8WRO - chains A and C of the 4 polymer chains in the assembly; structure by electron microscopy, 3.90 A resolution.

# Chain A (and C)
Protein: Spike glycoprotein, Fusion protein
Source organism: Severe acute respiratory syndrome coronavirus 2
Notes: chain C of this document is another copy of the same molecule, construct and numbering; everything in this record applies to it too
UniProtKB: P0DTC2 (SPIKE_SARS2); aligned to UniProt positions 1-1205 over residues 1-1205 (the alignment contains insertions or deletions, so no single offset holds)
Sequence (1318 residues; numbered 1 to 1318; the number before each row is that of its first residue):
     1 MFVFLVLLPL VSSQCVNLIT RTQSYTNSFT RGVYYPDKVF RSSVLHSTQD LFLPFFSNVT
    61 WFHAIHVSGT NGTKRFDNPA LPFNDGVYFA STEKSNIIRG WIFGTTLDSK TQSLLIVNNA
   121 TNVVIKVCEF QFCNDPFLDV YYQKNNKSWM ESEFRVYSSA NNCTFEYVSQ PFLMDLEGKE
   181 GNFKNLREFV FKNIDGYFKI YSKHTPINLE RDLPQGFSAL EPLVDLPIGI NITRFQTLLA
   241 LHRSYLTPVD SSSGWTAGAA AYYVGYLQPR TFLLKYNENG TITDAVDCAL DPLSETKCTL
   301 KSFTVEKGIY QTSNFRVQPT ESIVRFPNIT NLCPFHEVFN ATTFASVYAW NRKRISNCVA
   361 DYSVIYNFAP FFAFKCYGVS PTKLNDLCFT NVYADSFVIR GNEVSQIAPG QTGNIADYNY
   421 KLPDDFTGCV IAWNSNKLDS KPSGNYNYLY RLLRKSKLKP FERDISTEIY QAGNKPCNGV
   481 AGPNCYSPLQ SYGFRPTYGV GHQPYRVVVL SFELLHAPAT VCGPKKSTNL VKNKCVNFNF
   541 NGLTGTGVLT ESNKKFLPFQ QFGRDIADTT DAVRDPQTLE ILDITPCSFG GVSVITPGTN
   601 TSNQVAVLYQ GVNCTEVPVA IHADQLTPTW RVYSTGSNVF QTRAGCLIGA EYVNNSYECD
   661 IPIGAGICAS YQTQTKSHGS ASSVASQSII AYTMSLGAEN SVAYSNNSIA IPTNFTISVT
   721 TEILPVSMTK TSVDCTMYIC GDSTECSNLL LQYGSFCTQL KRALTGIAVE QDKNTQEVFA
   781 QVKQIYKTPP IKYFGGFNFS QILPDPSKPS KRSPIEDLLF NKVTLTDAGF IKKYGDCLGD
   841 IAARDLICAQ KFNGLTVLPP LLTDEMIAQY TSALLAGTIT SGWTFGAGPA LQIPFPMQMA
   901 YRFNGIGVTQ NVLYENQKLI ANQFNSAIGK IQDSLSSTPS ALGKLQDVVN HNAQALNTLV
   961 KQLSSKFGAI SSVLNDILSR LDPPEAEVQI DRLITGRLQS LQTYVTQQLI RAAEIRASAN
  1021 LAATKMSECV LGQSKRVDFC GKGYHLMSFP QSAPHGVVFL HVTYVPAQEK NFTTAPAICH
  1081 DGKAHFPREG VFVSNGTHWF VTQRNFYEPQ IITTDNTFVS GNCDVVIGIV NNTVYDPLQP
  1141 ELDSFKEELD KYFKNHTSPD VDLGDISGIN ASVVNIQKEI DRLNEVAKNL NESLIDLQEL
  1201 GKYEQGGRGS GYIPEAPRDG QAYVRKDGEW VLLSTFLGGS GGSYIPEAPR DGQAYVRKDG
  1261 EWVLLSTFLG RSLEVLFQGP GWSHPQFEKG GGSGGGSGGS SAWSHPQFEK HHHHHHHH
Unresolved in the structure: 1-13, 67-73, 141, 616-629, 673-686, 825-845, 1138-1318 (chain C: 1-13, 67-73, 141-148, 616-629, 673-686, 825-845, 1138-1318)
Differences from the reference sequence: variant I19 (Thr in P0DTC2), S24 (Ala27 in P0DTC2), A80 (Val83 in P0DTC2), D139 (Gly142 in P0DTC2), Q143 (His146 in P0DTC2), E180 (Gln183 in P0DTC2), E210 (Val213 in P0DTC2), V249 (Gly252 in P0DTC2), H336 (Gly339 in P0DTC2), T343 (Arg346 in P0DTC2), I365 (Leu368 in P0DTC2), F368 (Ser371 in P0DTC2), P370 (Ser373 in P0DTC2), F372 (Ser375 in P0DTC2), A373 (Thr376 in P0DTC2), N402 (Asp405 in P0DTC2), S405 (Arg408 in P0DTC2), N414 (Lys417 in P0DTC2), K437 (Asn440 in P0DTC2), P442 (Val445 in P0DTC2), S443 (Gly446 in P0DTC2), L453 (Phe456 in P0DTC2), K457 (Asn460 in P0DTC2), N474 (Ser477 in P0DTC2), K475 (Thr478 in P0DTC2), A481 (Glu484 in P0DTC2), S487 (Phe490 in P0DTC2), R495 (Gln498 in P0DTC2), Y498 (Asn501 in P0DTC2), H502 (Tyr505 in P0DTC2), G611 (Asp614 in P0DTC2), Y652 (His655 in P0DTC2), K676 (Asn679 in P0DTC2), H678 (Pro681 in P0DTC2), K761 (Asn764 in P0DTC2), Y793 (Asp796 in P0DTC2), H951 (Gln954 in P0DTC2), K966 (Asn969 in P0DTC2), P983 (Lys986 in P0DTC2), P984 (Val987 in P0DTC2); conflict P483 (Phe486 in P0DTC2), G679 (Arg682 in P0DTC2), S680 (Arg683 in P0DTC2), S682 (Arg685 in P0DTC2), P814 (Phe817 in P0DTC2), T826 (Ala829 in P0DTC2), K833 (Gln836 in P0DTC2), P889 (Ala892 in P0DTC2), P896 (Ala899 in P0DTC2), P939 (Ala942 in P0DTC2)
Swiss-Prot annotation at these positions:
  - glycosylation (N-linked (GlcNAc...) asparagine): N17 (complex), N122 (hybrid), N331 (complex), N603 (hybrid)
Disulfides: C15-C133, C128-C163, C288-C298, C333-C358, C388-C522, C535-C587, C614-C646, C659-C668, C735-C757, C740-C746, C1029-C1040, C1079-C1123

# Chain A / chain C interface
Contacting residue pairs (118; chain A residue first):
  D37(A) - Q560(C)
  K38(A) - F559(C)
  K38(A) - Q560(C)
  K38(A) - Q561(C)
  K38(A) - F562(C)
  V39(A) - Q560(C)  hydrogen bond (backbone-side chain)
  V39(A) - F562(C)
  V39(A) - R564(C)
  F40(A) - K555(C)
  F40(A) - F556(C)  hydrophobic
  F40(A) - Q560(C)  hydrogen bond (backbone-side chain)
  F40(A) - F562(C)
  F40(A) - G563(C)
  F40(A) - R564(C)  hydrogen bond (backbone-backbone)
  R41(A) - R564(C)
  V44(A) - I566(C)  hydrophobic
  G196(A) - R354(C)  hydrogen bond (backbone-side chain)
  Y197(A) - N391(C)  hydrogen bond
  Y197(A) - Y393(C)  hydrogen bond
  P222(A) - F559(C)  hydrophobic
  P227(A) - R354(C)  hydrogen bond (backbone-side chain)
  I228(A) - R354(C)  hydrogen bond (backbone-side chain)
  G229(A) - R354(C)
  Y366(A) - N474(C)
  Y366(A) - K475(C)
  F374(A) - N484(C)
  K375(A) - N484(C)
  K375(A) - Y486(C)
  C376(A) - N484(C)
  C376(A) - Y486(C)  hydrogen bond (backbone-side chain)
  T382(A) - A472(C)
  T382(A) - G473(C)
  D734(A) - N314(C)
  M737(A) - R316(C)
  D742(A) - R316(C)  salt bridge
  Q752(A) - K966(C)
  Q752(A) - F967(C)  hydrogen bond (backbone-backbone)
  Q752(A) - G968(C)
  Y753(A) - F967(C)
  G754(A) - Q962(C)
  S755(A) - Q962(C)  hydrogen bond (backbone-side chain)
  R762(A) - Q954(C)
  K783(A) - L696(C)  hydrogen bond (side chain-backbone)
  Q784(A) - A698(C)
  Q784(A) - N700(C)
  I785(A) - L696(C)  hydrophobic
  I785(A) - G697(C)
  I785(A) - A698(C)
  I785(A) - N700(C)  hydrogen bond (backbone-backbone)
  Y786(A) - N700(C)
  K787(A) - E699(C)  salt bridge
  K787(A) - N700(C)  hydrogen bond (backbone-backbone)
  P789(A) - Y704(C)  hydrophobic
  F794(A) - Y704(C)
  A849(A) - A567(C)  hydrophobic
  F852(A) - T585(C)
  F852(A) - P586(C)  hydrophobic
  F852(A) - F589(C)
  L858(A) - Q610(C)
  P860(A) - A665(C)  hydrogen bond (backbone-backbone)
  L861(A) - P662(C)  hydrophobic
  L861(A) - A665(C)
  L861(A) - G666(C)  hydrogen bond (backbone-backbone)
  T863(A) - A665(C)
  M866(A) - M694(C)  hydrophobic
  Q869(A) - L696(C)
  Y870(A) - L696(C)
  T880(A) - V702(C)
  T880(A) - Y704(C)
  W883(A) - Y1044(C)
  A887(A) - G1043(C)
  A887(A) - V1065(C)
  P889(A) - P1066(C)
  P889(A) - E1069(C)
  Q892(A) - V702(C)
  Q892(A) - A703(C)
  Q892(A) - S708(C)
  Q892(A) - I709(C)
  Q892(A) - A710(C)
  I893(A) - Y704(C)
  I893(A) - I709(C)  hydrophobic
  P894(A) - Y704(C)  hydrophobic
  P894(A) - N706(C)
  P894(A) - S708(C)
  F895(A) - Y704(C)
  M897(A) - T1074(C)
  Y901(A) - R1104(C)
  Q910(A) - P1087(C)
  N911(A) - F1086(C)
  N911(A) - S1120(C)  hydrogen bond
  Y914(A) - P1076(C)
  Y914(A) - F1086(C)  hydrophobic
  Y914(A) - V1125(C)
  Y914(A) - V1126(C)
  E915(A) - V1125(C)
  K918(A) - I1127(C)
  K961(A) - D568(C)
  N975(A) - T544(C)  hydrogen bond
  S979(A) - K383(C)
  R980(A) - V379(C)
  R980(A) - S380(C)  hydrogen bond (backbone-backbone)
  R980(A) - K383(C)  hydrogen bond (backbone-side chain)
  R980(A) - L514(C)
  L981(A) - G378(C)
  L981(A) - K383(C)
  D982(A) - S380(C)
  D982(A) - T382(C)  hydrogen bond
  D982(A) - K383(C)
  D991(A) - R992(C)  salt bridge
  Q999(A) - Q999(C)  hydrogen bond
  Q1002(A) - T1003(C)
  I1010(A) - I1010(C)  hydrophobic
  R1016(A) - E1014(C)
  S1027(A) - V1037(C)
  S1027(A) - D1038(C)  hydrogen bond
  E1028(A) - R1036(C)  salt bridge
  L1031(A) - D1038(C)
  R1036(A) - R1036(C)
Interface residues without a listed pair, chain A (86 interface residues in all): F371, Y377, G741, F756, Q759, K761, K851, G886, A890, L891, N904, S964, L978, E985, T1024
Interface residues without a listed pair, chain C (93 interface residues in all): Q311, L387, H516, K554, G664, S701, S705, N707, P712, T958, S965, K1042, A1067, N1071, E1089, V1091, F1118

# In short
86 residues of chain A and 93 residues of chain C are in contact, with 23 hydrogen bonds and 4 salt bridges.
Polar contacts include D742(A)-R316(C), K787(A)-E699(C) and D991(A)-R992(C).
Both chains are Spike glycoprotein, Fusion protein (Severe acute respiratory syndrome coronavirus 2). Entry
8WRO (XBB.1.5.10 spike protein in complex with ACE2) was determined by electron microscopy (same publication
as 8WTD, 8WTJ, 8WRM, 8WRH and 8WRL).
